PDB entry 6WGG | electron microscopy, 8.10 A resolution (very low resolution: no residue pairs are listed; an interface is given only as per-side residue counts) | chains E and H of the 16 polymer chains in the assembly

Chain E:
Molecule: Origin recognition complex subunit 5
From: Saccharomyces cerevisiae
Reference sequence: P50874 (ORC5_YEAST); numbering as in UniProt (aligned over 1-479)
Chain sequence (479 residues; each row starts with the number of its first residue):
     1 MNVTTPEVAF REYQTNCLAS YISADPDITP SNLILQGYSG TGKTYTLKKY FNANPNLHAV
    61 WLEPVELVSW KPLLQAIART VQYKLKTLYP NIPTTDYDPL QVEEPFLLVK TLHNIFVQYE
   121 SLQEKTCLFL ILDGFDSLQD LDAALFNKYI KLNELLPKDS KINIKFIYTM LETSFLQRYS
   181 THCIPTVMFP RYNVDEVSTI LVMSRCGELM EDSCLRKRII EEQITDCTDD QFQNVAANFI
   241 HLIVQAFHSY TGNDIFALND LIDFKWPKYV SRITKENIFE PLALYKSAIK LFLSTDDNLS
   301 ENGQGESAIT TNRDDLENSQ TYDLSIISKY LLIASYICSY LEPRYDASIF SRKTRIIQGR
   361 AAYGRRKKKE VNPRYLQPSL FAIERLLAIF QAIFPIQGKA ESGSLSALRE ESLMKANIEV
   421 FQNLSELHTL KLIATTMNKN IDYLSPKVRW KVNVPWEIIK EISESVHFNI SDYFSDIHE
Not modelled in the structure: 1, 300-318, 354-371, 396-411, 477-479
Ligand contacts:
  - ATP-gamma-S (AGS; phosphothiophosphoric acid-adenylate ester), molecule 1: Val-8, Ala-9, Phe-10, Tyr-38, Ser-39, Gly-40, Thr-41, Gly-42, Lys-43, Thr-44, Tyr-45, Asp-133, Tyr-192, Ile-200, Ile-255, Phe-256
  - ATP-gamma-S (AGS), molecule 2: Lys-151, Glu-154, Lys-158
Swiss-Prot annotation at these positions:
  - binding site (ATP): Gly-37 to Thr-44

Chain H:
Molecule: 41-nt DNA strand
From: Saccharomyces cerevisiae
Sequence (41 nucleotides; each row starts with the number of its first residue):
     1 AAGGGAAAAT AAACAATACA TAACAAAACA TATAAAAACC A

Interface between chain E and chain H:
At this resolution (8 A) residue pairs are not listed: 6 residues of chain E and 5 of chain H lie at the interface.

Overview:
6 residues of chain E and 5 residues of chain H are in contact. Chain E binds ATP-gamma-S. Curated annotation
(UniProt) lists 8 ATP-binding residues on chain E.
Chain E is Origin recognition complex subunit 5 and chain H is a 41-nt DNA strand, both from Saccharomyces
cerevisiae; the structure, Atomic model of pre-insertion mutant OCCM-DNA complex(ORC-Cdc6-Cdt1-Mcm2-7 with
Mcm6 WHD truncation), was determined by electron microscopy (same publication as 6WGC, 6WGF and 6WGI).
